Entry 5MVX (X-ray diffraction, 2.17 A resolution); this record covers chain A.

[Chain A]
Name: Delta-like protein 4
Source organism: Homo sapiens
Reference sequence: Q9NR61 (DLL4_HUMAN); numbering as in UniProt (aligned over 27-325)
Sequence (309 residues; each row starts with the number of its first residue):
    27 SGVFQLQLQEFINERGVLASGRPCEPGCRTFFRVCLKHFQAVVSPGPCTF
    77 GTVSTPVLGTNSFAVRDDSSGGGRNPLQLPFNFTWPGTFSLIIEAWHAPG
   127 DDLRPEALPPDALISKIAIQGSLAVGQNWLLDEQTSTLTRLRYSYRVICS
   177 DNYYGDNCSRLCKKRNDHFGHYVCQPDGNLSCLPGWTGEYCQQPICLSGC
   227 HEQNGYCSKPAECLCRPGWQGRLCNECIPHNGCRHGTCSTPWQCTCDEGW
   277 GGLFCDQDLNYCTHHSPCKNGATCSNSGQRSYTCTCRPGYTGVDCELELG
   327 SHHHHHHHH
Unresolved in the structure: 326-335
Cystine bridges: Cys50-Cys54, Cys61-Cys74, Cys175-Cys184, Cys188-Cys200, Cys208-Cys217, Cys222-Cys233, Cys226-Cys239, Cys241-Cys250, Cys253-Cys264, Cys259-Cys270, Cys272-Cys281, Cys288-Cys300, Cys294-Cys310, Cys312-Cys321
Covalently attached groups: alpha-L-fucopyranose (FUC) linked to Thr299
Sequence notes: expression tag (326-335)
Swiss-Prot annotation at these positions:
  - region (Interaction with Notch1): Ser185 to Leu187, Arg191 to Phe195
  - site (Interaction with Notch1): Thr110, Tyr216
  - glycosylation (N-linked (GlcNAc...) asparagine): Asn108, Asn183, Asn205
  - natural variant: Ala121 (A121P: In AOS6), Arg186 (R186C: In AOS6), Phe195 (F195L: In AOS6), Pro267 (P267T: In AOS6)

[Summary]
Covalently linked alpha-L-fucopyranose: at Thr299.
Chain A is Delta-like protein 4 (Homo sapiens); the structure, Human DLL4 C2-EGF3, was determined by X-ray
diffraction together with 5MW5, 5MW7, 5MWB and 5MWF from the same study.
